7MLX - chains H and R of the 3 polymer chains in the assembly; structure by X-ray diffraction, 2.09 A resolution.

# Chain H
Molecule: BL3-6 Fab Heavy Chain
Source organism: Homo sapiens
Notes: antibody fragment or engineered binder
Chain sequence (233 residues; numbered 1 to 233; the number before each row is that of its first residue):
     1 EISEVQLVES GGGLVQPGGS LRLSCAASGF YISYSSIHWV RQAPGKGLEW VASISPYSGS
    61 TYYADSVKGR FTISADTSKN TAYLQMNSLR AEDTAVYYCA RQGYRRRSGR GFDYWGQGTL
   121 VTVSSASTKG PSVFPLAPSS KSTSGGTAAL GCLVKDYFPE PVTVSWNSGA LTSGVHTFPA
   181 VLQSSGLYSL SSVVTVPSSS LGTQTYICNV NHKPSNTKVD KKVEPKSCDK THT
Disordered / not traced: 1-3, 140-146, 227-233
Cystine bridges: Cys25-Cys99, Cys152-Cys208

# Chain R
Molecule: 65-nt RNA strand
Source organism: Severe acute respiratory syndrome coronavirus 2
Sequence (65 nucleotides; row label = number of the first residue in the row):
     1 GGCGGUGUAA GUGCAGCCCG UCUUACACCG UGCGGCACAG AAACACUGAU GUCGUAUACA
    61 GGGCG
Differences from the reference sequence: cloning artifact (1, 65); engineered mutation A42 (C13476 in 1899310191)

# Interface between chain H and chain R
Contacting residue pairs - 23 pairs, chain H then chain R:
  Tyr34(H) - A41(R)  stacking on the base
  His38(H) - A43(R)  base contact
  Ser55(H) - C44(R)  base contact
  Pro56(H) - A42(R)  sugar contact
  Pro56(H) - A43(R)  phosphate contact
  Pro56(H) - C44(R)  hydrogen bond to the base
  Tyr57(H) - A41(R)  hydrogen bond to the sugar
  Tyr57(H) - A42(R)  stacking on the base
  Tyr57(H) - A45(R)  base contact
  Ser58(H) - C44(R)  hydrogen bond to the base
  Ser58(H) - A45(R)  base contact
  Ser60(H) - C44(R)  hydrogen bond to the base
  Tyr62(H) - C44(R)  sugar contact
  Gln102(H) - A43(R)  hydrogen bond to the base
  Gly103(H) - A42(R)  phosphate contact
  Tyr104(H) - A41(R)  base contact
  Tyr104(H) - A42(R)  phosphate contact
  Arg105(H) - A39(R)  salt bridge to the phosphate
  Arg105(H) - G40(R)  salt bridge to the phosphate
  Arg105(H) - A42(R)  hydrogen bond to the phosphate
  Arg106(H) - A39(R)  salt bridge to the phosphate
  Arg106(H) - G40(R)  salt bridge to the phosphate
  Arg110(H) - A43(R)  hydrogen bond to the sugar
Also at the interface, not in a pair above, chain H (15 interface residues in all): Ser36

# Summary
Chain H and chain R form an interface of 15 and 7 residues respectively; the contacts include 7 hydrogen
bonds, 4 salt bridges and 2 aromatic stacking contacts. Among the polar pairs are Pro56(H)-C44(R),
Ser58(H)-C44(R) and Ser60(H)-C44(R).
Chain H is BL3-6 Fab Heavy Chain (Homo sapiens) and chain R is a 65-nt RNA strand (Severe acute respiratory
syndrome coronavirus 2); the structure, SARS-CoV-2 programmed -1 frameshifting element three stem H-type
pseudoknot, was determined by X-ray diffraction.
